8T0S - chains A and B; structure by X-ray diffraction, 1.95 A resolution.

# Chain A
Protein: Ubiquitin-conjugating enzyme E2 G2
From: Homo sapiens
Notes: EC 2.3.2.23
UniProtKB: P60604 (UB2G2_HUMAN); residues 1-165 here = UniProt positions 1-165
Chain sequence (165 residues; row label = number of the first residue in the row):
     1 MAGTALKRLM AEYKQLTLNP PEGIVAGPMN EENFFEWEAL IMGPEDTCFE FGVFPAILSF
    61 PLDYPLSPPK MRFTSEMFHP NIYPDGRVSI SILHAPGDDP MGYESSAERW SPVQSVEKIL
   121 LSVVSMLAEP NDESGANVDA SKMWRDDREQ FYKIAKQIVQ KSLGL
Disordered / not traced: 1-2
Differences from the reference sequence: engineered mutation Ser75 (Cys in P60604), Ser89 (Cys in P60604)
Modified / non-standard residues: Cys48 (S-[(2-phenylethyl)carbamothioyl]-L-cysteine; 6M6)
UniProt features mapped onto this chain:
  - modified residue: Ala2 (N-acetylalanine)

# Chain B
Protein: E3 ubiquitin-protein ligase AMFR
Notes: EC 2.3.2.36
UniProtKB: Q9UKV5 (AMFR_HUMAN); numbering as in UniProt (aligned over 574-600)
Chain sequence (27 residues; each row starts with the number of its first residue):
   574 SADERQRMLV QRKDELLQQA RKRFLNK

# Interface between chain A and chain B
Residue-residue contacts (37; chain A residue first):
  Tyr13(A) with Arg578(B); Leu582(B)
  Pro20(A) with Arg585(B)
  Gly23(A) with Leu589(B)
  Val25(A) with Leu582(B), hydrophobic; Arg585(B); Lys586(B); Leu589(B), hydrophobic
  Ala26(A) with Leu582(B)
  Gly27(A) with Leu582(B)
  Pro28(A) with Leu582(B)
  Asn30(A) with Gln579(B)
  Glu31(A) with Ala575(B); Arg578(B), salt bridge; Gln579(B), hydrogen bond (backbone-side chain)
  Phe34(A) with Arg578(B)
  Glu38(A) with Lys586(B), salt bridge
  Leu40(A) with Lys586(B); Leu589(B)
  Met42(A) with Ala593(B), hydrophobic; Arg596(B)
  Glu45(A) with Arg596(B), salt bridge; Lys600(B)
  Asp46(A) with Lys600(B), salt bridge
  Glu50(A) with Lys600(B), salt bridge
  Phe51(A) with Ala593(B); Arg596(B); Phe597(B), hydrophobic
  Val53(A) with Ala593(B), hydrophobic
  Val159(A) with Phe597(B), hydrophobic
  Gln160(A) with Phe597(B)
  Ser162(A) with Leu590(B)
  Leu163(A) with Leu590(B), hydrophobic; Arg594(B), hydrogen bond (backbone-side chain); Phe597(B), hydrophobic
  Leu165(A) with Phe597(B), hydrophobic; Leu598(B), hydrophobic
Interface residues without a listed pair, chain A (26 interface residues in all): Lys14, Ile24, Ile41

# Overview
The interface between chain A and chain B involves 26 residues on one side and 14 on the other; the contacts
include 2 hydrogen bonds and 5 salt bridges. Polar contacts include Glu31(A)-Arg578(B), Glu38(A)-Lys586(B) and
Glu45(A)-Arg596(B).
Here chain A is Ubiquitin-conjugating enzyme E2 G2 (Homo sapiens) and chain B is E3 ubiquitin-protein ligase
AMFR. Entry 8T0S (Crystal structure of UBE2G2 adduct with phenethyl isothiocyanate (PEITC) at the Cys48
position) was determined by X-ray diffraction.
